2H4P - chains A and B; structure by X-ray diffraction, 1.70 A resolution.

[Chain A]
Name: Heterochromatin-associated protein MENT
Source organism: Gallus gallus
UniProt: O73790 (O73790_CHICK); residue numbers follow UniProt; this construct covers 1-369
Amino-acid sequence (394 residues; numbered -24 to 369; the number before each row is that of its first residue; numbers below 1 keep their minus sign (Met-24 is residue -24)):
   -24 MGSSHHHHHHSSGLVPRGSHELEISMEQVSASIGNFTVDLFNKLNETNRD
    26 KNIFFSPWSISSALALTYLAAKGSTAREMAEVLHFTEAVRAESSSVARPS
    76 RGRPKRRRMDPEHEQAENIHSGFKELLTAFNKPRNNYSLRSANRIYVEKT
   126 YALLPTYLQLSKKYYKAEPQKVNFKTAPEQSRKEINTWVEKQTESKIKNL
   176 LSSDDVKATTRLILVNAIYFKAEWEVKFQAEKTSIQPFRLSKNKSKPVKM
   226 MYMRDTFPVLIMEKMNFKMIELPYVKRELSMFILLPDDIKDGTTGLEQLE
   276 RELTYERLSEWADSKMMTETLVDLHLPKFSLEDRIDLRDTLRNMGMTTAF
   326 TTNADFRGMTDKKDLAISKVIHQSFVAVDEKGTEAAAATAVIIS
Disordered / not traced: -24 to -5, 64-87
Construct notes: cloning artifact (-24 to 0)
From the paper describing this entry:
  - conformationally variable residues (side-chain flip): Arg109, Asn110
  - contacts within the chain: Ala104-Arg109 (hydrogen bond), Phe105-Arg109 (hydrogen bond), Arg109-Leu114 (hydrogen bond)
  - mutagenesis - K107Q/R109Q: decreased binding to DNA

[Chain B]
Name: Heterochromatin-associated protein MENT
Source organism: Gallus gallus
UniProt: O73790 (O73790_CHICK); numbering as in UniProt (aligned over 377-410)
Amino-acid sequence (34 residues; numbered 377 to 410; the number before each row is that of its first residue):
   377 HVLKFKVDHPFHFFIRHNKSKTILFFGRFCCPVE
Disordered / not traced: 410

[How chain A and chain B interact]
Residue-residue contacts (124):
  Ser5(A) - Ser396(B)  hydrogen bond (side chain-backbone)
  Ser5(A) - Thr398(B)  hydrogen bond
  Ile8(A) - Thr398(B)
  Ile8(A) - Ile399(B)
  Thr12(A) - Phe402(B)
  Phe16(A) - His388(B)
  Phe16(A) - Phe402(B)  hydrophobic
  Phe16(A) - Arg404(B)
  Asn20(A) - Arg404(B)  hydrogen bond
  Asn23(A) - Arg404(B)  hydrogen bond (backbone-side chain)
  Arg24(A) - Arg404(B)  hydrogen bond (backbone-side chain)
  Asp25(A) - Cys407(B)  hydrogen bond (backbone-side chain)
  Lys26(A) - Arg404(B)  hydrogen bond (backbone-side chain)
  Lys26(A) - Cys406(B)  hydrogen bond (backbone-side chain)
  Asn27(A) - Arg404(B)
  Asn27(A) - Phe405(B)
  Asn27(A) - Cys406(B)
  Asn27(A) - Cys407(B)
  Ile28(A) - Gly403(B)
  Ile28(A) - Arg404(B)  hydrogen bond (backbone-backbone)
  Phe29(A) - Phe389(B)  hydrophobic
  Phe29(A) - Phe401(B)  hydrophobic
  Phe29(A) - Phe402(B)
  Phe30(A) - Phe401(B)
  Phe30(A) - Phe402(B)  hydrogen bond (backbone-backbone)
  Ser31(A) - Leu400(B)  hydrogen bond (side chain-backbone)
  Ser31(A) - Phe401(B)
  Pro32(A) - Ile399(B)
  Pro32(A) - Leu400(B)
  Pro32(A) - Phe401(B)
  Trp33(A) - Ile399(B)
  Trp33(A) - Leu400(B)  hydrophobic
  Leu101(A) - Ser396(B)
  Leu101(A) - Thr398(B)
  Phe105(A) - His393(B)
  Phe105(A) - Thr398(B)
  Phe105(A) - Leu400(B)  hydrophobic
  Ile193(A) - Phe401(B)  hydrophobic
  Pro212(A) - Asp384(B)
  Phe213(A) - Val383(B)
  Phe213(A) - Asp384(B)
  Phe213(A) - His385(B)
  Phe213(A) - Pro386(B)
  Phe213(A) - Phe405(B)  hydrophobic
  Phe213(A) - Cys406(B)
  Phe213(A) - Pro408(B)  hydrophobic
  Arg214(A) - Asp384(B)  salt bridge
  Arg214(A) - His385(B)
  Arg214(A) - Pro386(B)
  Leu215(A) - Pro386(B)
  Leu215(A) - Cys406(B)
  Leu215(A) - Pro408(B)
  Val223(A) - Pro408(B)  hydrophobic
  Met225(A) - Val383(B)
  Met225(A) - Asp384(B)
  Arg229(A) - Val378(B)
  Val234(A) - Leu379(B)  hydrophobic
  Ile236(A) - Leu379(B)  hydrophobic
  Lys243(A) - Lys380(B)
  Lys243(A) - Phe381(B)
  Ile245(A) - Phe381(B)  hydrophobic
  Glu246(A) - Asn394(B)
  Arg252(A) - Asn394(B)  hydrogen bond (backbone-side chain)
  Glu253(A) - His393(B)
  Glu253(A) - Asn394(B)  hydrogen bond (backbone-backbone)
  Leu254(A) - Arg392(B)
  Leu254(A) - His393(B)
  Leu254(A) - Asn394(B)
  Leu254(A) - Leu400(B)  hydrophobic
  Ser255(A) - Phe390(B)
  Ser255(A) - Ile391(B)
  Ser255(A) - Arg392(B)  hydrogen bond (backbone-backbone)
  Ser255(A) - Asn394(B)  hydrogen bond
  Met256(A) - Phe389(B)  hydrophobic
  Met256(A) - Phe390(B)
  Met256(A) - Ile391(B)  hydrophobic
  Phe257(A) - Phe389(B)
  Phe257(A) - Phe390(B)  hydrogen bond (backbone-backbone)
  Phe257(A) - Arg392(B)
  Phe257(A) - Asn394(B)
  Ile258(A) - Phe387(B)  hydrophobic
  Ile258(A) - His388(B)
  Leu259(A) - Phe387(B)
  Leu259(A) - His388(B)  hydrogen bond (backbone-backbone)
  Leu259(A) - Phe390(B)  hydrophobic
  Leu260(A) - Phe381(B)  hydrophobic
  Leu260(A) - Lys382(B)
  Leu260(A) - His385(B)
  Pro261(A) - His385(B)  hydrogen bond (backbone-side chain)
  Pro261(A) - Pro386(B)
  Asp263(A) - His385(B)
  Ile264(A) - His385(B)
  Thr269(A) - Pro386(B)
  Leu271(A) - Pro386(B)  hydrophobic
  Leu271(A) - Phe387(B)
  Leu271(A) - Arg404(B)
  Leu274(A) - His388(B)
  Glu275(A) - His388(B)  salt bridge
  Glu275(A) - Arg404(B)  salt bridge
  Tyr280(A) - Lys397(B)
  Tyr280(A) - Ile399(B)  hydrophobic
  Leu283(A) - Phe390(B)  hydrophobic
  Ala287(A) - Arg392(B)
  Asp288(A) - Arg392(B)  salt bridge
  Asp288(A) - Lys397(B)
  Leu296(A) - Val378(B)
  Leu296(A) - Leu379(B)  hydrogen bond (backbone-backbone)
  Val297(A) - Val378(B)
  Val297(A) - Leu379(B)
  Val297(A) - Phe381(B)  hydrophobic
  Asp298(A) - Val378(B)
  Asp298(A) - Leu379(B)  hydrogen bond (backbone-backbone)
  Asp298(A) - Phe381(B)  hydrogen bond (backbone-backbone)
  Leu299(A) - Phe381(B)
  His300(A) - Phe381(B)  hydrogen bond (backbone-backbone)
  His300(A) - Lys382(B)
  His300(A) - Val383(B)  hydrogen bond (backbone-backbone)
  Pro302(A) - Val383(B)
  Phe304(A) - Phe389(B)  hydrophobic
  Phe304(A) - Phe405(B)  hydrophobic
  Leu306(A) - Phe405(B)  hydrophobic
  Ala360(A) - Ile391(B)  hydrophobic
  Ala360(A) - Phe401(B)  hydrophobic
  Ala361(A) - Phe401(B)
Other interface residues (no listed pair), chain A (74 interface residues in all): Gly9, Leu114, Phe195, Lys221, Met244, Tyr249, Asp262, Leu278, Thr295, Leu301, Val351, Thr358, Ala362
Other interface residues (no listed pair), chain B (32 interface residues in all): His377, Lys395

[Overview]
74 residues of chain A face 32 of chain B across their interface, with 23 hydrogen bonds and 4 salt bridges.
Polar pairs include Arg214(A)-Asp384(B), Glu275(A)-His388(B) and Glu275(A)-Arg404(B). From the paper:
K107Q/R109Q of chain A reduce binding to DNA; conformational variability at Arg109(A) and Asn110(A).
Chain A is Heterochromatin-associated protein MENT and chain B is Heterochromatin-associated protein MENT,
both from Gallus gallus; the structure, Crystal structure of wildtype MENT in the cleaved conformation, was
determined by X-ray diffraction (same publication as 2DUT, 2H4Q and 2H4R).
